Entry 8B6L (electron microscopy, 7.60 A resolution (low resolution: residue-level contacts below are approximate; hydrogen-bond / salt-bridge calls are withheld)); this record covers chains I and M of the 16 polymer chains in the assembly.

# Chain I
Protein: Dolichyl-diphosphooligosaccharide--protein glycosyltransferase subunit STT3A
Source organism: Homo sapiens
Notes: EC 2.4.99.18
UniProt: P46977 (STT3A_HUMAN); numbering as in UniProt (aligned over 1-705)
Amino-acid sequence (705 residues; each row starts with the number of its first residue):
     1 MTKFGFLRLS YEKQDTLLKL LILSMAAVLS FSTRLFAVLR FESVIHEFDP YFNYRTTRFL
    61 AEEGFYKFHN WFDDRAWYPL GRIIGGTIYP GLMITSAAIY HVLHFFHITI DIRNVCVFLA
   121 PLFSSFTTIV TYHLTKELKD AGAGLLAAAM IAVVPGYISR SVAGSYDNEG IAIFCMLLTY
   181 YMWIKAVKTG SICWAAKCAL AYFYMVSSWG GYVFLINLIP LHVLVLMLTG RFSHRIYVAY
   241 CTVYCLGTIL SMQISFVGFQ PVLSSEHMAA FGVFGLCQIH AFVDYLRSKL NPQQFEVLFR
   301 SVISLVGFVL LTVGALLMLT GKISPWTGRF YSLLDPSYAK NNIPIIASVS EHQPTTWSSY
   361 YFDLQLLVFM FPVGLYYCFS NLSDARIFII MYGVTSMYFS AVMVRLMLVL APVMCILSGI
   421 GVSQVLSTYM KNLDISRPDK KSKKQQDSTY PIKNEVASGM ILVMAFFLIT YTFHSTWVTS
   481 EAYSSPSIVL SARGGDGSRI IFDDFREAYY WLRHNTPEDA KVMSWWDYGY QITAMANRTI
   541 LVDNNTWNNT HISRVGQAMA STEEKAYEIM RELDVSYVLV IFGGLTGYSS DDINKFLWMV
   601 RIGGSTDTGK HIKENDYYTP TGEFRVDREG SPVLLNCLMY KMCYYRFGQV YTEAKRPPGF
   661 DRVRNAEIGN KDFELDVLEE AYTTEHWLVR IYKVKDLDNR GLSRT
Unresolved in the structure: 1-9, 438-448
Swiss-Prot annotation at these positions:
  - region: Trp-525 to Asp-527 (Interacts with target acceptor peptide in protein substrate)
  - motif: Glu-47 to Asp-49 (DXD motif 1), Asp-167 to Glu-169 (DXD motif 2), Ser-348 to Glu-351 (SVSE motif), Trp-525 to Gly-529 (WWDYG motif), Asp-592 to Met-599 (DK motif)
  - binding site (Mn(2+)): Asp-49, Asp-167, Glu-169
  - binding site (dolichyl diphosphooligosaccharide): Arg-405, Tyr-530
  - site: Asp-49 (Interacts with target acceptor peptide in protein substrate), Arg-160 (Important for catalytic activity), Glu-351 (Interacts with target acceptor peptide in protein substrate), Lys-595 (Interacts with target acceptor peptide in protein substrate)
  - glycosylation (N-linked (GlcNAc...) asparagine): Asn-537, Asn-544, Asn-548 (high mannose)
  - natural variant: His-46 (H46R: In CDG1WAD loss of function, when tested in a heterologous system), Arg-160 (R160Q: In CDG1WAD loss of function, when tested in a heterologous system), Arg-329 (R329C: In CDG1WAD; uncertain significance), Arg-405 (R405C: In CDG1WAD loss of function, when tested in a heterologous system; R405H: In CDG1WAD), Tyr-530 (Y530S: In CDG1WAD; uncertain significance), Thr-546 (T546I: In CDG1WAD; uncertain significance), Val-626 (V626A: In CDG1WAR)
  - mutagenesis: Trp-209 (W209F: In LLO mutant; abolished oligosaccharyl transferase activity due to defects in binding lipid-linked oligosaccharide; when associated with A-405 and A-530), Phe-256 (F256P: Confers resistance to inhibitor N-glycosylation inhibitor NGI-1), Gln-260 (Q260R: Confers resistance to inhibitor N-glycosylation inhibitor NGI-1), Glu-266 (E266K: Confers resistance to inhibitor N-glycosylation inhibitor NGI-1), Tyr-331 (Y331H: Confers resistance to inhibitor N-glycosylation inhibitor NGI-1), Arg-405 (R405A: In LLO mutant; abolished oligosaccharyl transferase activity due to defects in binding lipid-linked oligosaccharide; when associated with F-209 and A-530), Trp-525 to Asp-527 (Impaired ability to prevent hyperglycosylation of target proteins), Tyr-530 (Y530A: In LLO mutant; abolished oligosaccharyl transferase activity due to defects in binding lipid-linked oligosaccharide; when associated with F-209 and A-405)

# Chain M
Protein: Dolichyl-diphosphooligosaccharide--protein glycosyltransferase subunit DAD1
Source organism: Homo sapiens
UniProt: P61803 (DAD1_HUMAN); residues 1-113 here = UniProt positions 1-113
Amino-acid sequence (113 residues; numbered 1 to 113; the number before each row is that of its first residue):
     1 MSASVVSVIS RFLEEYLSST PQRLKLLDAY LLYILLTGAL QFGYCLLVGT FPFNSFLSGF
    61 ISCVGSFILA VCLRIQINPQ NKADFQGISP ERAFADFLFA STILHLVVMN FVG
Unresolved in the structure: 1-3
Swiss-Prot annotation at these positions:
  - modified residue: Ser-2 (N-acetylserine)

# How chain I and chain M interact
Pairs across the interface - 44 pairs, chain I then chain M:
  Gly-190(I) with Gln-76(M); Phe-85(M); Ile-88(M)
  Ser-191(I) with Gln-76(M); Ile-88(M); Asp-96(M)
  Ile-192(I) with Cys-72(M); Gln-76(M); Asp-96(M); Ala-100(M)
  Cys-193(I) with Arg-92(M); Asp-96(M)
  Ala-196(I) with Phe-99(M); Ile-103(M)
  Ser-233(I) with Asp-84(M)
  His-234(I) with Asn-81(M); Phe-85(M)
  Arg-235(I) with Asp-84(M)
  Tyr-237(I) with Val-71(M)
  Val-238(I) with Cys-72(M)
  Cys-241(I) with Ile-68(M)
  Thr-242(I) with Cys-72(M)
  Cys-245(I) with Ile-68(M)
  Ile-249(I) with Ile-61(M); Val-107(M)
  Leu-250(I) with Val-107(M)
  Met-252(I) with Leu-57(M); Ile-61(M); Phe-111(M)
  Gln-253(I) with Val-107(M); Asn-110(M); Phe-111(M)
  Phe-259(I) with Phe-53(M); Asn-54(M); Phe-111(M)
  Val-262(I) with Leu-57(M)
  Phe-274(I) with Ile-68(M)
  Tyr-285(I) with Phe-12(M); Tyr-16(M)
  Leu-286(I) with Phe-12(M)
  Lys-289(I) with Glu-15(M); Ser-19(M)
  Gln-294(I) with Val-8(M); Arg-11(M)
Interface residues without a listed pair, chain I (31 interface residues in all): Thr-189, Leu-200, Leu-246, Thr-248, Leu-263, Gln-278, Leu-290
Interface residues without a listed pair, chain M (32 interface residues in all): Val-64, Gly-65, Leu-69, Ile-75, Leu-104, Val-108

# Overview
The interface between chain I and chain M involves 31 residues on one side and 32 on the other. UniProt lists
3 Mn2+-binding residues, dolichyl diphosphooligosaccharide-binding residues Arg-405(I) and Tyr-530(I) and 10
mutagenesis sites on chain I.
Here chain I is Dolichyl-diphosphooligosaccharide--protein glycosyltransferase subunit STT3A and chain M is
Dolichyl-diphosphooligosaccharide--protein glycosyltransferase subunit DAD1, both from Homo sapiens. Entry
8B6L (Subtomogram average of the human Sec61-TRAP-OSTA-translocon) was determined by electron microscopy,
deposited together with 8B6Z.
